PDB entry 3I3A | X-ray diffraction, 2.12 A resolution | chain A

Chain A:
Protein: Acyl-[acyl-carrier-protein]--UDP-N-acetylglucosamine O-acyltransferase
From: Leptospira interrogans
Notes: EC 2.3.1.129
UniProt: Q8EZA6 (Q8EZA6_LEPIN); residue numbers follow UniProt; this construct covers 1-259
Chain sequence (259 residues; numbered 1 to 259; the number before each row is that of its first residue):
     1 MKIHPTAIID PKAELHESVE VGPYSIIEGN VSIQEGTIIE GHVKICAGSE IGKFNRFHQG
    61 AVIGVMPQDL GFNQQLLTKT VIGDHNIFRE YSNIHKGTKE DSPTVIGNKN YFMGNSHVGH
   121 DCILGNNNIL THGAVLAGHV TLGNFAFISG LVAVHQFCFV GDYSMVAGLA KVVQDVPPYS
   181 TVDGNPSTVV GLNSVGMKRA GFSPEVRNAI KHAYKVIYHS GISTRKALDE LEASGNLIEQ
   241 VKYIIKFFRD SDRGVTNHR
Ligand contacts: S2N (S-[2-({N-[(2R)-2-hydroxy-4-{[(S)-hydroxy(methoxy)phosphoryl]oxy}-3,3-dimethylbutanoyl]-beta-alanyl}amino)ethyl] (3R)-3-hydroxydodecanethioate): Gln-68, Met-113, His-117, Gly-119, His-120, Thr-131, His-132, Val-135, Leu-136, Ala-137, Gly-138, Phe-147, Ser-149, Gly-150, Ala-153, Val-154, His-155, Gln-156, Met-165, Ala-167, Gly-168, Lys-171, Val-172, Val-173, Thr-181, Asp-183, Val-190, Arg-253, Arg-259

Overview:
Bound to chain A: compound S2N.
Chain A is Acyl-[acyl-carrier-protein]--UDP-N-acetylglucosamine O-acyltransferase (Leptospira interrogans);
the structure, Structural Basis for the Sugar Nucleotide and Acyl Chain Selectivity of Leptospira interrogans
LpxA, was determined by X-ray diffraction (same publication as 3HSQ and 3I3X).
